4UO1 - chains D and E of the 6 polymer chains in the assembly; structure by X-ray diffraction, 3.00 A resolution.

Chain D:
Molecule: Hemagglutinin
Source organism: Influenza A virus (A/EQUINE/RICHMOND/1/2007)(H3N8))
UniProtKB: C3TUR9 (C3TUR9_9INFA); residues 1-172 here correspond to UniProt positions 347-518 (UniProt number = residue number + 346)
Sequence (172 residues; row label = number of the first residue in the row):
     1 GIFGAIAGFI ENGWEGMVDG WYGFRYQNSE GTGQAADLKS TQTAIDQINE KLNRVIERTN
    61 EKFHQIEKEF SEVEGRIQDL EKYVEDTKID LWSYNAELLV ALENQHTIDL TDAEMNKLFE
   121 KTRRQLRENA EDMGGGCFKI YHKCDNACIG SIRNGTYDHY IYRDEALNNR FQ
Disordered / not traced: 172
Covalently attached groups: N-acetylglucosamine (NAG) linked to Asn154
Small-molecule neighbours: alpha-L-fucopyranose (FUC): Asn146, Gly150, Arg153
What the authors report for this chain:
  - post-translational modification sites: Asn154 (proposed by the authors, not directly observed)

Chain E:
Molecule: Hemagglutinin
Source organism: Influenza A virus (A/EQUINE/RICHMOND/1/2007)(H3N8))
UniProtKB: C3TUR9 (C3TUR9_9INFA); residues 1-329 here correspond to UniProt positions 18-346 (UniProt number = residue number + 17)
Sequence (329 residues; numbered 1 to 329; the number before each row is that of its first residue):
     1 SQNPISNNNT ATLCLGHHAV ANGTLVKTIS DDQIEVTNAT ELVQSISMGK ICNNSYRILD
    61 GRNCTLIDAM LGDPHCDVFQ YENWDLFIER SSAFSNCYPY DIPDYASLRS IVASSGTLEF
   121 TAEGFTWTGV TQNGRSGACK RGSADSFFSR LNWLTKSGNS YPTLNVTMPN NKNFDKLYIW
   181 GIHHPSSNQE QTKLYIQESG RVTVSTKRSQ QTIIPNIGSR PWVRGQSGRI SIYWTIVKPG
   241 DILMINSNGN LVAPRGYFKL KTGKSSVMRS DVPIDICVSE CITPNGSISN EKPFQNVNKV
   301 TYGKCPKYIR QNTLKLATGM RNVPEKQIR
Disordered / not traced: 326-329
Cystine bridges: Cys52-Cys277, Cys64-Cys76, Cys97-Cys139, Cys281-Cys305
Covalently attached groups: glycan linked to Asn8, Asn165; N-acetylglucosamine (NAG) linked to Asn22, Asn38, Asn285
What the authors report for this chain:
  - binding site for beta-D-galactopyranose: Gln226
  - specificity-determining residues: Trp222

Chain D / chain E interface:
Contacting residue pairs - 10 pairs, chain D then chain E:
  Ser71(D) with Lys238(E)
  Glu72(D) with Arg208(E); Lys238(E), salt bridge
  Val73(D) with Ile111(E), hydrophobic; Ile236(E)
  Glu74(D) with Ser107(E)
  Gly75(D) with Ser107(E); Ile111(E)
  Arg76(D) with Ser107(E), hydrogen bond (backbone-side chain)
  Asp79(D) with Ser110(E), hydrogen bond
Also at the interface, not in a pair above, chain E (7 interface residues in all): Ala106

Summary:
The chain D/chain E interface involves 7 residues from each chain; the contacts include 2 hydrogen bonds and 1
salt bridge. Polar contacts include Glu72(D)-Lys238(E), Arg76(D)-Ser107(E) and Asp79(D)-Ser110(E). Ligands of
chain D: alpha-L-fucopyranose. Covalently linked N-acetylglucosamine: at Asn154(D). The paper reports a
binding site for beta-D-galactopyranose at Gln226(E); the specificity determinant Trp222(E).
Here chain D is Hemagglutinin and chain E is Hemagglutinin, both from Influenza A virus
(A/EQUINE/RICHMOND/1/2007)(H3N8)). Entry 4UO1 (Structure of the A_Equine_Richmond_07 H3 haemagglutinin in
complex with 3SLN) was determined by X-ray diffraction together with 4UNW, 4UNX, 4UNY, 4UNZ, 4UO0, 4UO2 and 8
further entries from the same study.
